PDB entry 1A5L | X-ray diffraction, 2.20 A resolution | chains B and C of the 3 polymer chains in the assembly

# Chain B
Name: Urease (beta subunit)
Organism: Klebsiella aerogenes
Notes: EC 3.5.1.5
UniProt: P18315 (URE2_KLEAE); residue numbers follow UniProt; this construct covers 1-101
Amino-acid sequence (101 residues; numbered 1 to 101; the number before each row is that of its first residue):
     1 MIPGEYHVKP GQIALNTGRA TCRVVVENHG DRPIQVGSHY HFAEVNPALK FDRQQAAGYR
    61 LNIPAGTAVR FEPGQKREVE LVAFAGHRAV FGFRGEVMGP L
Curated features (UniProtKB/Swiss-Prot):
  - mutagenesis: His39 (H39A: Reduces activity by 20% and reduces thermal stability above 50 degrees Celsius), His41 (H41A: Reduces activity by 30% and reduces thermal stability above 50 degrees Celsius)

# Chain C
Name: Urease (alpha subunit)
Organism: Klebsiella aerogenes
Notes: EC 3.5.1.5
UniProt: P18314 (URE1_KLEAE); numbering as in UniProt (aligned over 2-567)
Amino-acid sequence (566 residues; row label = number of the first residue in the row):
     2 SNISRQAYAD MFGPTVGDKV RLADTELWIE VEDDLTTYGE EVKFGGGKVI RDGMGQGQML
    62 AADCVDLVLT NALIVDHWGI VKADIGVKDG RIFAIGKAGN PDIQPNVTIP IGAATEVIAA
   122 EGKIVTAGGI DTHIHWICPQ QAEEALVSGV TTMVGGGTGP AAGTHATTCT PGPWYISRML
   182 QAADSLPVNI GLLGKGNVSQ PDALREQVAA GVIGLCIHED WGATPAAIDC ALTVADEMDI
   242 QVALHSDTLN ESGFVEDTLA AIGGRTIHTF HTEGAGGGHA PDIITACAHP NILPSSTNPT
   302 LPYTLNTIDE HLDMLMVCHH LDPDIAEDVA FAESRIRRET IAAEDVLHDL GAFSLTSSDS
   362 QAMGRVGEVI LRTWQVAHRM KVQRGALAEE TGDNDNFRVK RYIAKYTINP ALTHGIAHEV
   422 GSIEVGKLAD LVVWSPAFFG VKPATVIKGG MIAIAPMGDI NASIPTPQPV HYRPMFGALG
   482 SARHHCRLTF LSQAAAANGV AERLNLRSAI AVVKGCRTVQ KADMVHNSLQ PNITVDAQTY
   542 EVRVDGELIT SEPADVLPMA QRYFLF
Unresolved in the structure: 309-338
Construct notes: engineered mutation Cys217 (Lys in P18314)
Curated features (UniProtKB/Swiss-Prot):
  - active site: His320 (Proton donor)
  - binding site (Ni(2+)): His134, His136, His246, His272, Asp360
  - binding site (substrate): His219
  - mutagenesis: His134 (H134A: Abrogates activity and reduces binding to nickel ions), His136 (H136A: Abrogates activity and reduces binding to nickel ions), His219 (H219A: Reduces activity 500-fold and increases KM 1000-fold. Resistant to inactivation by diethylpyrocarbonate and iodoacetamide; H219N/Q: Increases KM 100-fold; optimum pH is 6), Asp221 (D221A: Reduces activity 1000-fold and increases KM 10-fold; D221N: Reduces activity 50-fold), His246 (H246A: Abrogates activity and reduces binding to nickel ions), His312 (H312A: Enhances thermal stability above 50 degrees Celsius), Cys319 (C319A: Reduces activity 2-fold, but increases KM only 1.7-fold; optimum pH is 6.7. Reduces binding of nickel ions. Resistant to inactivation by iodoacetamide ...), His320 (H320A: Reduces activity 100000-fold, but increases KM only 3-fold; optimum pH is 6.75. Resistant to inactivation by diethylpyrocarbonate and iodoacetamide ...), Arg336 (R336Q: Reduces activity 10000-fold, but has no effect on KM)

# How chain B and chain C interact
Contacting residue pairs (79; chain B residue first):
  Met1(B) with Asp25(C); Arg563(C)
  Ile2(B) with Arg22(C)
  Pro3(B) with Ala24(C); Asp25(C); Ala438(C); Tyr564(C)
  Gly4(B) with Arg22(C); Ala24(C), hydrogen bond (backbone-backbone); Pro437(C); Ala438(C)
  Glu5(B) with Val21(C); Arg22(C), salt bridge; Trp29(C)
  Tyr6(B) with Pro15(C); Lys20(C); Val21(C), hydrophobic; Gly123(C)
  His7(B) with Asp19(C); Lys20(C), hydrogen bond (backbone-backbone); Trp29(C)
  Val8(B) with Arg6(C); Gln7(C); Ala10(C), hydrophobic; Asp19(C)
  Lys9(B) with Arg6(C); Asp19(C), hydrogen bond (backbone-side chain)
  Gly11(B) with Ser5(C); Arg6(C), hydrogen bond (backbone-backbone)
  Gln12(B) with Asn3(C), hydrogen bond; Ile4(C); Ser5(C); Arg6(C)
  Ile13(B) with Asn3(C); Ile4(C), hydrogen bond (backbone-backbone); Tyr39(C), hydrophobic
  Ala14(B) with Ser2(C); Tyr39(C)
  Leu15(B) with Ser2(C), hydrogen bond (backbone-backbone); Tyr39(C); Gly40(C)
  Asn16(B) with Tyr39(C), hydrogen bond (backbone-backbone); Gly40(C), hydrogen bond (side chain-backbone); Glu41(C)
  Arg19(B) with Glu41(C), salt bridge
  Gly37(B) with Gly48(C)
  Ser38(B) with Val50(C)
  His39(B) with Gly40(C); Glu41(C), salt bridge; Val50(C); Met55(C)
  Tyr40(B) with Met55(C), hydrophobic
  Arg60(B) with Gly40(C); Glu41(C), salt bridge
  Asn62(B) with Ser2(C), hydrogen bond (side chain-backbone)
  Pro64(B) with Ser2(C)
  Ala65(B) with Phe13(C); Gly40(C); Glu42(C); Val50(C), hydrophobic
  Gly66(B) with Lys49(C), hydrogen bond (backbone-side chain); Val50(C)
  Phe84(B) with Ile104(C), hydrophobic
  Ala85(B) with Asp103(C); Ile104(C), hydrogen bond (backbone-backbone)
  Gly86(B) with Pro102(C); Ile104(C); Gln105(C)
  His87(B) with Pro102(C), hydrogen bond (backbone-backbone); Asp103(C), salt bridge
  Arg88(B) with Asp103(C), hydrogen bond (backbone-backbone)
  Ala89(B) with Asp103(C), hydrogen bond (backbone-backbone); Ile104(C)
  Phe91(B) with Gly54(C); Gln59(C); Asp103(C)
  Gly92(B) with Asp53(C)
  Phe93(B) with Gly54(C); Met55(C), hydrophobic
Interface residues without a listed pair, chain B (37 interface residues in all): Pro10, Ile63, Thr67
Interface residues without a listed pair, chain C (45 interface residues in all): Tyr9, Met12, Gly14, Thr16, Val17, Gly18, Lys44, Arg52, Pro106

# In short
37 residues of chain B and 45 residues of chain C are in contact, with 15 hydrogen bonds and 5 salt bridges.
Polar contacts include Glu5(B)-Arg22(C), Arg19(B)-Glu41(C) and His39(B)-Glu41(C).
Chain B is Urease (beta subunit) and chain C is Urease (alpha subunit), both from Klebsiella aerogenes; the
structure, K217C variant of klebsiella aerogenes urease, was determined by X-ray diffraction (same publication
as 1A5K, 1A5M, 1A5N and 1A5O).
